7TW0 - chains B and A of the 3 polymer chains in the assembly; structure by electron microscopy, 4.60 A resolution (low resolution: residue-level contacts below are approximate; hydrogen-bond / salt-bridge calls are withheld).

== Chain B (and A) ==
Protein: Band 3 anion transport protein
From: Homo sapiens
Notes: chain A of this document is another copy of the same molecule, construct and numbering; everything in this record applies to it too
UniProt: P02730 (B3AT_HUMAN); residue numbers follow UniProt; this construct covers 1-911
Sequence (911 residues; row label = number of the first residue in the row):
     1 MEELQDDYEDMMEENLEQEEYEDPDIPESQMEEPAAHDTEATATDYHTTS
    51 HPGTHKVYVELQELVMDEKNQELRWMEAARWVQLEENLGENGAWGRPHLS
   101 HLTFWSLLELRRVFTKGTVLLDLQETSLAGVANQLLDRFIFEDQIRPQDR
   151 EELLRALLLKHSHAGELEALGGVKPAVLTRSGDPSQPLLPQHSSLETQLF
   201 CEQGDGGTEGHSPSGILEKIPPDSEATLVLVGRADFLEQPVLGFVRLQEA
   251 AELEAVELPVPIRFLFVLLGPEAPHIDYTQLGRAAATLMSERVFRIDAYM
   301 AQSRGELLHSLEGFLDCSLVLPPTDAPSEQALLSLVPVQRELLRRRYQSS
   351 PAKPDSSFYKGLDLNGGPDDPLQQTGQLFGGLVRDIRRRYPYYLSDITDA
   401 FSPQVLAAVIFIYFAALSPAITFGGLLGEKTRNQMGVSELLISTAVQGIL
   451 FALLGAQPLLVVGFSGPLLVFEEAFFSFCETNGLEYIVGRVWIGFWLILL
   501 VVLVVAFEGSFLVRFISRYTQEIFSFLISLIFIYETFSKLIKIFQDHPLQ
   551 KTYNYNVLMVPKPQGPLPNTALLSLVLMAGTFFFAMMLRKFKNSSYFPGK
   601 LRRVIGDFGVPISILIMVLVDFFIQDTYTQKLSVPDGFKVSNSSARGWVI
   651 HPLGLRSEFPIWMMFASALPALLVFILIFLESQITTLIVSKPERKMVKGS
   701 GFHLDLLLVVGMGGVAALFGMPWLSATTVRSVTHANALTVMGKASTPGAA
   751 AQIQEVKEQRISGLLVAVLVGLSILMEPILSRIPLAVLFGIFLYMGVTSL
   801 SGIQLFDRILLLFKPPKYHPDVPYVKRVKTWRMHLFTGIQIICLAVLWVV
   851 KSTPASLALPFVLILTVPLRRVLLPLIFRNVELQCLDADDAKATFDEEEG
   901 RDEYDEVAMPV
Unresolved in the structure: 1-54, 203-210, 358-368, 744-750, 895-911 (chain A: 1-29, 203-210, 349-368, 744-750, 895-911)
Covalently attached groups: N-acetylglucosamine (NAG) linked to N642
Swiss-Prot annotation at these positions:
  - region: E13 to M31 (Microbial infection: Interaction with P.falciparum (isolate K1) FBPA), A176 to S185 (Interaction with ANK1)
  - site: K590 (Important for anion transport), E681 (Important for anion-proton cotransport)
  - modified residue: M1 (N-acetylmethionine), Y8 (Phosphotyrosine), Y21 (Phosphotyrosine), Y46 (Phosphotyrosine), S185 (Phosphoserine), S350 (Phosphoserine), Y359 (Phosphotyrosine), Y904 (Phosphotyrosine)
  - lipidation: C843 (S-palmitoyl cysteine)
  - glycosylation: N642 (N-linked (GlcNAc...) (complex) asparagine)
  - natural variant: E40 (E40K: Found in patients with hemolytic anemia; uncertain significance), K56 (K56E: In Di(a)/Memphis-II antigen), E90 (E90K: In SPH4), G130 (G130R: In SPH4), P147 (P147S: In SPH4), A285 (A285D: In SPH4), P327 (P327R: In SPH4), A400 to A408 (deletion: In SAO and DRTA4), E429 (E429D: In NFLD+ antigen), R432 (R432W: In ELO antigen), T444 (T444N: In DRTA4), G455 (G455E: In SPH4; G455R: In SPH4), 40 further natural variant entries in UniProt
  - mutagenesis: E85 (E85A/R: Impairs expression at the cell membrane), R283 (R283A/E/S: Impairs expression at the cell membrane), N642 (N642D: Loss of N-glycosylation site), E681 (E681Q: Impairs expression at the cell membrane)
From the paper describing this entry:
  - disease-associated variants - E40K, G130R: decreased binding to Protein 4.2 (citing earlier work)

== Interface between chain B and chain A ==
Contacting residue pairs (109; chain B residue first):
  L99(B) with T324(A)
  S100(B) with P322(A)
  H101(B) with V338(A)
  L102(B) with V320(A); P322(A)
  F104(B) with L107(A); L108(A); L315(A)
  W105(B) with R111(A); L315(A); D316(A)
  L107(B) with F104(A); V320(A)
  L108(B) with L108(A)
  L195(B) with R345(A)
  Q198(B) with E341(A)
  L199(B) with E341(A)
  H275(B) with E312(A); D316(A)
  T287(B) with P322(A)
  E312(B) with W105(A); H275(A)
  F314(B) with P322(A); P323(A)
  D316(B) with W105(A)
  C317(B) with P323(A)
  S318(B) with V320(A); L321(A)
  L319(B) with H101(A); V320(A); L321(A)
  V320(B) with H101(A); L102(A); T103(A); F104(A); L319(A); V320(A)
  L321(B) with H101(A); S318(A); L319(A); Q339(A)
  P322(B) with S100(A); L102(A); T287(A); F314(A)
  P323(B) with F314(A); C317(A); S318(A)
  T324(B) with L343(A)
  D325(B) with R292(A); L343(A); Y347(A)
  P327(B) with L343(A)
  E329(B) with V336(A)
  A331(B) with L99(A)
  L332(B) with L332(A); L335(A)
  S334(B) with H98(A); F200(A)
  L335(B) with L332(A)
  V336(B) with S328(A); E329(A); L332(A)
  V338(B) with L195(A); L199(A)
  Q339(B) with T324(A); S328(A)
  R340(B) with S328(A)
  E341(B) with L195(A)
  L342(B) with L195(A)
  L343(B) with T324(A)
  Y347(B) with D325(A)
  D355(B) with D325(A)
  S356(B) with D325(A); P327(A)
  L549(B) with D626(A)
  Q550(B) with D626(A)
  K551(B) with Y555(A); D626(A)
  T552(B) with Y555(A)
  Y553(B) with Y555(A); N569(A)
  Y555(B) with K551(A); T552(A); Y553(A); Y555(A)
  P568(B) with P568(A); N569(A)
  N569(B) with Y553(A); P568(A); N569(A); L572(A)
  L572(B) with N569(A); L572(A); L573(A)
  S595(B) with K814(A); P815(A); Y818(A)
  Y596(B) with F813(A); K814(A)
  I624(B) with L549(A)
  D626(B) with Q550(A); K551(A)
  T627(B) with L549(A)
  L810(B) with Y596(A)
  F813(B) with Y596(A)
  K814(B) with S595(A)
  P815(B) with S595(A)
  Y818(B) with K743(A)
Other interface residues (no listed pair), chain B (68 interface residues in all): R111, L315, P337, P354, L573, V576, F597, R602
Other interface residues (no listed pair), chain A (68 interface residues in all): L84, E291, A326, A331, P337, V576, I624, L810

== Overview ==
Chain B and chain A each contribute 68 residues to their interface. Covalently linked N-acetylglucosamine: at
N642(B). Curated annotation (UniProt) lists 4 mutagenesis sites on chain B. The paper reports that E40K and
G130R of chain B reduce binding to Protein 4.2.
Chain B and chain A are both Band 3 anion transport protein (Homo sapiens); the structure, Cryo-EM structure
of human band 3-protein 4.2 complex in vertical conformation, was determined by electron microscopy, deposited
together with 7TVZ, 7TW1, 7TW3, 7TW5 and 7TW6.
